Entry 7A97 (electron microscopy, 4.40 A resolution (low resolution: residue-level contacts below are approximate; hydrogen-bond / salt-bridge calls are withheld)); this record covers chains A and C of the 5 polymer chains in the assembly.

# Chain A (and C)
Protein: Spike glycoprotein
Source organism: Severe acute respiratory syndrome coronavirus 2
Notes: chain C of this document is another copy of the same molecule, construct and numbering; everything in this record applies to it too
Reference sequence: P0DTC2 (SPIKE_SARS2); numbering as in UniProt (aligned over 1-1208)
Amino-acid sequence (1287 residues; numbered -30 to 1256; the number before each row is that of its first residue; numbers below 1 keep their minus sign (Met-30 is residue -30)):
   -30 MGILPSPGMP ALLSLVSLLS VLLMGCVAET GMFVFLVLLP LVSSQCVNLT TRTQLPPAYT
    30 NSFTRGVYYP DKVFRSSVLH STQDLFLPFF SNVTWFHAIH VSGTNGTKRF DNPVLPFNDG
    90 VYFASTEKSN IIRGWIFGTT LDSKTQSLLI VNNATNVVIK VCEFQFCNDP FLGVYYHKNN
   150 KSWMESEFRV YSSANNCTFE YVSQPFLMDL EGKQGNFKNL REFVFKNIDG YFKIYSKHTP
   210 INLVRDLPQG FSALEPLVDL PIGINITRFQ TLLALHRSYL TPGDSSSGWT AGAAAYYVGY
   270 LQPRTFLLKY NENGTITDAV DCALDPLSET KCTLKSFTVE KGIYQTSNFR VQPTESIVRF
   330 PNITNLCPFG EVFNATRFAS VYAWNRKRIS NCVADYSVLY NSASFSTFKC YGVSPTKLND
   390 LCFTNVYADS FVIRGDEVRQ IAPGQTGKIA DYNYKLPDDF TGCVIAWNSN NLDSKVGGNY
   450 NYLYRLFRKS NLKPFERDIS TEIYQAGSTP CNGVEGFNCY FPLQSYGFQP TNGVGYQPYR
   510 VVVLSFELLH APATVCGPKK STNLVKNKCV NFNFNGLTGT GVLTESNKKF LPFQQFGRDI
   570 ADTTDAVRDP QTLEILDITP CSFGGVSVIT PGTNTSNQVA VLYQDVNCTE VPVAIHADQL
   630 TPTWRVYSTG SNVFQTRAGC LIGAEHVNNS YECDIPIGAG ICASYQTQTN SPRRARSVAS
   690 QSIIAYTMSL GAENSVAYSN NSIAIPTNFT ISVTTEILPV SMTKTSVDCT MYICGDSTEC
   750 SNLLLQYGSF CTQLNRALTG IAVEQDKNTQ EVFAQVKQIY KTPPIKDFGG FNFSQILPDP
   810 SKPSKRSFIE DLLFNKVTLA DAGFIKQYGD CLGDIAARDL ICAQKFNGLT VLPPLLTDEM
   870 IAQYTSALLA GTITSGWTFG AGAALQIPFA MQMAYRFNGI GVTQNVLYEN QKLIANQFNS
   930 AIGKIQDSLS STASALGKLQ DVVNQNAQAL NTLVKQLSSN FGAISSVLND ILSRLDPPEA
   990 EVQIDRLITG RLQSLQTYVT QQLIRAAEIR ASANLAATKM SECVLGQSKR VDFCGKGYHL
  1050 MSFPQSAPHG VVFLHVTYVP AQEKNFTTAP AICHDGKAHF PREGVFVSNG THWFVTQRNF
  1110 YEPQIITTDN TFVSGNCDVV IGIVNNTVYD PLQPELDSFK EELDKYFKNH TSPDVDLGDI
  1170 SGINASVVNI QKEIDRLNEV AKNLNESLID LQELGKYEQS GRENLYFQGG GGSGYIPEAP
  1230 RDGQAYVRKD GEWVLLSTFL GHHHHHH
Not modelled in the structure: -30 to 13, 71-75, 618-640, 677-688, 827-851, 941-943, 1147-1256 (chain C: -30 to 13, 71-75, 618-639, 677-688, 827-851, 941-943, 1147-1256)
Sequence notes: initiating methionine (-30); expression tag (-29 to 0, 1209-1256); engineered mutation Pro986 (Lys in P0DTC2), Pro987 (Val in P0DTC2)
Disulfides: Cys15-Cys136, Cys131-Cys166, Cys291-Cys301, Cys336-Cys361, Cys379-Cys432, Cys391-Cys525, Cys480-Cys488, Cys538-Cys590, Cys617-Cys649, Cys662-Cys671, Cys738-Cys760, Cys743-Cys749, Cys1032-Cys1043, Cys1082-Cys1126
Swiss-Prot annotation at these positions:
  - region: Asn280 to Cys301 (Putative superantigen), Arg403 to Asp405 (Integrin-binding motif), Asn448 to Phe456 (Immunodominant HLA epitope recognized by the CD8+), Pro681 to Ala684 (Putative superantigen), Ser816 to Tyr837 (Fusion peptide 1), Lys835 to Phe855 (Fusion peptide 2), Asp1163 to Glu1202 (Heptad repeat 2)
  - site (Cleavage): Arg685, Ser686, Arg815, Ser816
  - glycosylation: Asn17 (N-linked (GlcNAc...) (complex) asparagine), Asn61 (N-linked (GlcNAc...) (hybrid) asparagine), Asn74 (N-linked (GlcNAc...) (complex) asparagine), Asn122 (N-linked (GlcNAc...) (hybrid) asparagine), Asn149 (N-linked (GlcNAc...) (complex) asparagine), Asn165 (N-linked (GlcNAc...) (complex) asparagine), Asn234 (N-linked (GlcNAc...) (high mannose) asparagine), Asn282 (N-linked (GlcNAc...) (complex) asparagine), Thr323 (O-linked (GalNAc) threonine), Ser325 (O-linked (HexNAc...) serine), Asn331 (N-linked (GlcNAc...) (complex) asparagine), Asn343 (N-linked (GlcNAc...) (complex) asparagine), Asn603 (N-linked (GlcNAc...) (hybrid) asparagine), Asn616 (N-linked (GlcNAc...) (complex) asparagine), Asn657 (N-linked (GlcNAc...) (complex) asparagine), Thr676 (O-linked (GlcNAc...) threonine), Thr678 (O-linked (GlcNAc...) threonine), Asn709 (N-linked (GlcNAc...) (high mannose) asparagine), Asn717 (N-linked (GlcNAc...) (hybrid) asparagine), Asn801 (N-linked (GlcNAc...) (hybrid) asparagine) and 6 more in UniProt

# How chain A and chain C interact
Pairs across the interface (135):
  Tyr38(A) with Phe562(C)
  Lys41(A) with Gln563(C); Gln564(C)
  Val42(A) with Gln563(C); Phe565(C); Gly566(C); Arg567(C)
  Phe43(A) with Lys558(C); Phe559(C); Gln563(C); Phe565(C); Gly566(C); Arg567(C)
  Val47(A) with Asp568(C); Ile569(C)
  Tyr200(A) with Asn394(C); Tyr396(C); Glu516(C)
  Glu224(A) with Phe562(C)
  Pro225(A) with Phe562(C)
  Pro230(A) with Arg357(C)
  Tyr369(A) with Ser477(C)
  Asp737(A) with Asn317(C)
  Thr739(A) with Asn317(C); Arg319(C)
  Met740(A) with Arg319(C)
  Asp745(A) with Thr549(C)
  Gln755(A) with Ser968(C); Asn969(C); Phe970(C); Gly971(C)
  Tyr756(A) with Phe970(C)
  Ser758(A) with Thr961(C); Gln965(C)
  Phe759(A) with Phe970(C); Gly999(C); Ser1003(C)
  Gln762(A) with Gln957(C); Thr961(C)
  Arg765(A) with Gln957(C)
  Gln787(A) with Ala701(C); Asn703(C)
  Ile788(A) with Leu699(C); Gly700(C); Ala701(C); Glu702(C); Asn703(C)
  Tyr789(A) with Asn703(C)
  Lys790(A) with Asn703(C); Ser704(C)
  Pro792(A) with Tyr707(C)
  Asp796(A) with Tyr707(C)
  Phe797(A) with Tyr707(C)
  Gly798(A) with Tyr707(C)
  Lys854(A) with Phe592(C); Asp614(C)
  Phe855(A) with Phe592(C)
  Pro863(A) with Ala668(C)
  Leu864(A) with Pro665(C); Gly667(C); Ala668(C); Gly669(C)
  Thr866(A) with Ala668(C)
  Met869(A) with Gly669(C); Met697(C); Leu699(C)
  Gln872(A) with Leu699(C)
  Tyr873(A) with Leu699(C)
  Trp886(A) with Arg1107(C)
  Gly889(A) with Lys1045(C)
  Ala890(A) with Val1068(C); Pro1069(C)
  Gly891(A) with Val1068(C)
  Ala892(A) with Glu1072(C)
  Ala893(A) with Val705(C)
  Leu894(A) with Ala713(C); Pro715(C); Glu1072(C)
  Gln895(A) with Val705(C); Ala706(C); Ser711(C); Ile712(C); Ala713(C); Asn1074(C)
  Pro897(A) with Tyr707(C); Ser708(C); Asn709(C); Asn710(C); Ser711(C)
  Phe898(A) with Tyr707(C)
  Met900(A) with Thr1077(C); Val1094(C)
  Tyr904(A) with Val1094(C); Arg1107(C)
  Gln913(A) with Pro1090(C)
  Asn914(A) with Phe1089(C); Phe1121(C); Ser1123(C)
  Tyr917(A) with Pro1079(C); Phe1089(C); Val1128(C)
  Glu918(A) with Ser1123(C)
  Val963(A) with Ala570(C)
  Ser967(A) with Asp571(C)
  Asn978(A) with Thr547(C)
  Asp979(A) with Leu518(C)
  Leu981(A) with Lys386(C)
  Ser982(A) with Lys386(C); Leu390(C)
  Arg983(A) with Gly381(C); Val382(C); Ser383(C); Leu390(C); Thr430(C); Leu517(C)
  Leu984(A) with Gly381(C); Val382(C); Ser383(C); Lys386(C)
  Asp985(A) with Ser383(C)
  Gln1002(A) with Gln1002(C)
  Gln1005(A) with Thr1006(C)
  Leu1012(A) with Gln1010(C); Ile1013(C)
  Thr1027(A) with Arg1039(C)
  Ser1030(A) with Val1040(C); Asp1041(C)
  Glu1031(A) with Arg1039(C); Val1040(C)
  Leu1034(A) with Val1040(C); Asp1041(C)
  Gly1035(A) with Val1040(C)
  Arg1039(A) with Arg1039(C)
  Glu1144(A) with Leu1141(C); Leu1145(C)
Other interface residues (no listed pair), chain A (89 interface residues in all): Asp40, Arg44, Ser46, Asn282, Gly283, Gln784, Lys786, Thr791, Asn856, Pro862, Ile882, Thr883, Ile896, Gln920, Lys921, Glu988, Thr1009, Arg1019
Other interface residues (no listed pair), chain C (101 interface residues in all): His519, Pro521, Leu560, Pro589, Ser591, Ala647, Ile666, Thr696, Thr1009, Glu1017, Phe1042, Tyr1047, Lys1073, Ala1078, Gly1093, Val1129, Ile1130

# In short
89 residues of chain A face 101 of chain C across their interface.
Chain A and chain C are both Spike glycoprotein (Severe acute respiratory syndrome coronavirus 2); the
structure, SARS-CoV-2 Spike Glycoprotein with 2 ACE2 Bound, was determined by electron microscopy, deposited
together with 7A91, 7A92, 7A94, 7A95, 7A96 and 7A98.
